Entry 7ORE (X-ray diffraction, 2.18 A resolution); this record covers chain A.

== Chain A ==
Protein: Mitogen-activated protein kinase 10
Organism: Homo sapiens
Notes: EC 2.7.11.24
UniProt: P53779 (MK10_HUMAN); residues 39-402 here = UniProt positions 39-402
Chain sequence (365 residues; each row starts with the number of its first residue):
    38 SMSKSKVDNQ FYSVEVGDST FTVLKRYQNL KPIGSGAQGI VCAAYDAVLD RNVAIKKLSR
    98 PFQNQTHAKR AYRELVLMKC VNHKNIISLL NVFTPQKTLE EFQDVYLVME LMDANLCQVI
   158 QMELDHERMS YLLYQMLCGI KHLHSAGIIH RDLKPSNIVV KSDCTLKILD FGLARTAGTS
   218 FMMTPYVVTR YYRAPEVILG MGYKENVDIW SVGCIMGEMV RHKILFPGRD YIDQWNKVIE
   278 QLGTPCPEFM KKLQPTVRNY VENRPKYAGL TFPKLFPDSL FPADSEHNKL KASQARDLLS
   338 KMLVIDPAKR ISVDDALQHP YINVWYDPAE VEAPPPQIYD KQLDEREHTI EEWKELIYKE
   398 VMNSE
Unresolved in the structure: 38-43, 373-379
Construct notes: cloning artifact (38)
Ligand contacts: 0EI (4-(dimethylamino)-N-[(5Z)-9-[[4-[5-(4-fluorophenyl)-3-methyl-2-methylsulfanyl-imidazol-4-yl]pyridin-2-yl]amino]-11,12-dihydrobenzo[c][1,2]benzodiazocin-2-yl]butanamide): Ile70, Gln75, Val78, Ala91, Ile92, Lys93, Ile124, Leu126, Leu144, Val145, Met146, Glu147, Leu148, Met149, Asp150, Ala151, Asn152, Cys154, Gln155, Ser193, Asn194, Val196, Leu206, Thr226
Swiss-Prot annotation at these positions:
  - motif: Thr221 to Tyr223 (TXY)
  - active site: Asp189 (Proton acceptor)
  - binding site (ATP): Ile70 to Val78, Lys93
  - modified residue: Thr221 (Phosphothreonine), Tyr223 (Phosphotyrosine)
What the authors report for this chain:
  - binding site for 0EI: Cys154

== In short ==
Bound to chain A: compound 0EI. UniProt lists active-site residue Asp189 and 10 ATP-binding residues. From the
paper: a binding site for 0EI at Cys154.
Chain A is Mitogen-activated protein kinase 10 (Homo sapiens); the structure, Crystal structure of JNK3 in
complex with light-activated covalent inhibitor MR-II-249 with both non-covalent and covalent ..., was
determined by X-ray diffraction together with 7ORF from the same study.
